5GY2 - chains A and C; structure by X-ray diffraction, 2.10 A resolution.

[Chain A]
Name: Tlr5b protein, Variable lymphocyte receptor B
Organism: Danio rerio
UniProt: chimeric construct of B3DIN1, Q4G1L2: residues 23-390 from B3DIN1 (B3DIN1_DANRE) positions 23-390 (same numbers); residues 391-465 from Q4G1L2 positions 126-200 (UniProt number = residue number - 265)
Amino-acid sequence (455 residues; numbered 18 to 472; the number before each row is that of its first residue):
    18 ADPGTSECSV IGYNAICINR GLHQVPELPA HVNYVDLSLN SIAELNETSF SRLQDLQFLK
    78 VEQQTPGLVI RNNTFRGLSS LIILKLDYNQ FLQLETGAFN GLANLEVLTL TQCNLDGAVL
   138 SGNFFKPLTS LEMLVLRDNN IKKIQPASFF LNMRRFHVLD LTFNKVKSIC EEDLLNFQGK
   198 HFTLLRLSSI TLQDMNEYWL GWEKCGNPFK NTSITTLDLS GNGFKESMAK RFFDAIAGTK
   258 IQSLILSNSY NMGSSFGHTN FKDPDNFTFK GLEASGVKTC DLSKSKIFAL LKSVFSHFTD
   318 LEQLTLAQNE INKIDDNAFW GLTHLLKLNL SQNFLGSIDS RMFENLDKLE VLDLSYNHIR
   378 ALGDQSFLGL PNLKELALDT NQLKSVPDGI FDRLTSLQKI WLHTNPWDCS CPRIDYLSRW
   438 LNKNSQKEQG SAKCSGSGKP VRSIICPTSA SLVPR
Disordered / not traced: 18-22, 465-472
Differences from the reference sequence: expression tag (18-22, 466-472); engineered mutation Glu24 (Val in B3DIN1), Val124 (Leu in B3DIN1), Lys159 (Gln in B3DIN1), Lys227 (Arg in B3DIN1), Thr229 (Ser in B3DIN1), Asn334 (Asp in B3DIN1)
Disulfides: Cys25-Cys34, Cys187-Cys222, Cys426-Cys451, Cys428-Cys463
Covalent attachments: N-acetylglucosamine (NAG) linked to Asn63, Asn89, Asn228, Asn346

[Chain C]
Name: Flagellin
Organism: Bacillus subtilis subsp. spizizenii strain W23
UniProt: E0U497 (E0U497_BACPZ); residues 54-230 here = UniProt positions 54-230
Amino-acid sequence (183 residues; numbered 48 to 230; the number before each row is that of its first residue):
    48 GSAKDPGQIR GLEMASKNSQ DGISLIQTAE GALTETHAIL QRMRELTVQA GNTGTQQAED
   108 LGAIKDEMDA LIEEIDGISN RTEFNGKKLL DGTNSTDGFT FQIGANAGQQ LNVKIDSMSS
   168 TALGVNALDV TDFAATAFDD QLKSIDTAIN TVSTQRAKLG AVQNRLEHTI NNLGASGENL
   228 TAA
Disordered / not traced: 48-53, 223-230
Differences from the reference sequence: expression tag (48-53)
From the paper describing this entry:
  - contacts within the chain: Arg89-Glu114 (hydrogen bond), Asp176-Gln188 (hydrogen bond), Thr183-Gln188 (hydrogen bond)

[How chain A and chain C interact]
Pairs across the interface (53; chain A residue first):
  Ser26(A) - Ala222(C)
  Ile33(A) - Asn219(C)
  Ile33(A) - Ala222(C)  hydrophobic
  Ile35(A) - His215(C)
  Ile35(A) - Asn218(C)
  Ile35(A) - Asn219(C)  hydrogen bond (backbone-side chain)
  Arg37(A) - Asn219(C)  hydrogen bond
  Ser55(A) - His215(C)
  Leu56(A) - Arg212(C)
  Leu56(A) - His215(C)
  Lys77(A) - Asn218(C)
  Glu79(A) - Asn211(C)  hydrogen bond
  Glu79(A) - His215(C)  salt bridge
  Gln80(A) - Ala208(C)  hydrogen bond (side chain-backbone)
  Gln80(A) - Asn211(C)  hydrogen bond
  Gln80(A) - Arg212(C)
  Tyr105(A) - Gly207(C)
  Tyr105(A) - Ala208(C)
  Tyr105(A) - Asn211(C)
  Gln129(A) - Ala204(C)  hydrogen bond (side chain-backbone)
  Gln129(A) - Ala208(C)
  Asp155(A) - Arg203(C)  salt bridge
  Asp155(A) - Ala204(C)
  Phe180(A) - Arg203(C)
  Thr208(A) - Gln88(C)
  Gln210(A) - Gln88(C)  hydrogen bond
  Gln210(A) - Arg91(C)  hydrogen bond
  Tyr215(A) - Asn99(C)
  Lys242(A) - Glu92(C)  salt bridge
  Lys242(A) - Gln96(C)  hydrogen bond
  Asn265(A) - Ala85(C)
  Tyr267(A) - Ala85(C)
  Tyr267(A) - Gln88(C)
  Tyr267(A) - Arg89(C)  hydrogen bond (backbone-side chain)
  Asn268(A) - Gln88(C)
  Asn268(A) - Arg89(C)
  Asn268(A) - Glu92(C)
  Gly270(A) - Arg89(C)  hydrogen bond (backbone-side chain)
  Ser271(A) - Arg89(C)  hydrogen bond (backbone-side chain)
  Ser272(A) - Arg89(C)
  Ser272(A) - Glu114(C)  hydrogen bond
  His275(A) - Glu114(C)
  Asn277(A) - Leu93(C)
  Asn277(A) - Gln96(C)  hydrogen bond (backbone-side chain)
  Asn277(A) - Ala110(C)  hydrogen bond (side chain-backbone)
  Asn277(A) - Ile111(C)  hydrogen bond (side chain-backbone)
  Asn277(A) - Glu114(C)  hydrogen bond
  Phe278(A) - Arg89(C)
  Phe278(A) - Glu92(C)
  Phe278(A) - Leu93(C)  hydrophobic
  Phe278(A) - Gln96(C)
  Lys303(A) - Arg89(C)
  Lys303(A) - Glu121(C)  salt bridge
Interface residues without a listed pair, chain A (30 interface residues in all): Ile28, Asn36, Asp53
Interface residues without a listed pair, chain C (27 interface residues in all): Asp107, Asp113, Ala117, Leu118, Thr216
Interface features reported in the paper:
  - pairs named by the authors: Arg37(A)-Asn219(C), Glu79(A)-His215(C), Gln80(A)-Asn211(C), Tyr267(A)-Arg89(C), Asn268(A)-Arg89(C), Gly270(A)-Arg89(C), Ser271(A)-Arg89(C), Ser272(A)-Arg89(C), Phe278(A)-Arg89(C), Lys303(A)-Arg89(C), Leu93(C)-Asn277(A), Leu93(C)-Phe278(A), Glu114(C)-Ser272(A), Glu114(C)-His275(A), Glu114(C)-Asn277(A)
  - interface residues, chain A: His275(A), Asn277(A)
  - hot spots on chain C (mutagenesis) - R89A (10-fold): decreased binding to Tlr5b protein, Variable lymphocyte receptor B (chain A)
  - hot spots on chain C (mutagenesis) - L93A (2-fold), I111A, E114A (6-fold): decreased signaling in response to TLR5

[In short]
The interface between chain A and chain C involves 30 residues on one side and 27 on the other; the contacts
include 17 hydrogen bonds and 4 salt bridges. Polar pairs include Glu79(A)-His215(C), Asp155(A)-Arg203(C) and
Lys242(A)-Glu92(C). The authors report contacts between Arg37(A) and Asn219(C), Glu79(A) and His215(C) and
Gln80(A) and Asn211(C) among others. The paper reports that L93A, I111A and E114A of chain C reduce signaling
in response to TLR5; interface residues His275(A) and Asn277(A).
Here chain A is Tlr5b protein, Variable lymphocyte receptor B (Danio rerio) and chain C is Flagellin (Bacillus
subtilis subsp. spizizenii strain W23). Entry 5GY2 (Crystal structure of a complex between Bacillus subtilis
flagellin and zebrafish Toll-like receptor 5) was determined by X-ray diffraction.
